PDB entry 6E6K | X-ray diffraction, 1.30 A resolution | chain A

== Chain A ==
Molecule: Retinoid-binding protein 7
From: Homo sapiens
Reference sequence: Q96R05 (RET7_HUMAN); residues 1-133 here correspond to UniProt positions 2-134 (UniProt number = residue number + 1)
Sequence (137 residues; row label = number of the first residue in the row):
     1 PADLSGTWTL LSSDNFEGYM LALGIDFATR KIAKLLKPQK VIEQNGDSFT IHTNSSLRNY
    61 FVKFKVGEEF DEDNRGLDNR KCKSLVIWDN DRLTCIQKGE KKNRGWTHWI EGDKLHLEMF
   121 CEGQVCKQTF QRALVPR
Not modelled in the structure: 135-137
Construct notes: expression tag (134-137)
Small-molecule neighbours: abnormal-cannabidiol (HVD; (1'R,2'R)-5'-methyl-6-pentyl-2'-(prop-1-en-2-yl)-1',2',3',4'-tetrahydro[1,1'-biphenyl]-2,4-diol): Leu10, Phe16, Tyr19, Met20, Leu23, Ile25, Thr29, Ala33, Leu36, Pro38, Thr53, Asn54, Ser55, Arg58, Tyr60, Gly76, Leu77, Met119, Gln128

== Overview ==
Bound to chain A: abnormal-cannabidiol.
Chain A is Retinoid-binding protein 7 (Homo sapiens); the structure, Crystal structure of human cellular
retinol-binding protein 4 in complex with abnormal-cannabidiol (abn-CBD), was determined by X-ray diffraction,
deposited together with 6E5L, 6E5T, 6E5W and 6E6M.
